Entry 2UWU (X-ray diffraction, 2.04 A resolution); this record covers chains H and L of the 3 polymer chains in the assembly.

== Chain H ==
Protein: Reaction center protein H chain
Source organism: Rhodobacter sphaeroides
Reference sequence: P0C0Y7 (RCEH_RHOSH); residue numbers follow UniProt; this construct covers 1-260
Amino-acid sequence (260 residues; row label = number of the first residue in the row):
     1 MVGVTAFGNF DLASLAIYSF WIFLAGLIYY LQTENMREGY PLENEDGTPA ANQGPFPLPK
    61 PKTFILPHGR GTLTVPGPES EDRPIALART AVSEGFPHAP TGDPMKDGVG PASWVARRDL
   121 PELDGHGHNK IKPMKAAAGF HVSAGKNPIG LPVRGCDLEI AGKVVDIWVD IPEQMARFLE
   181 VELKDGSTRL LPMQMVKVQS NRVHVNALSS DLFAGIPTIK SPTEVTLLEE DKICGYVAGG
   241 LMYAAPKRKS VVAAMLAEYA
Disordered / not traced: 1-10, 252-260

== Chain L ==
Protein: Reaction center protein L chain
Source organism: Rhodobacter sphaeroides
Reference sequence: P0C0Y8 (RCEL_RHOSH); numbering as in UniProt (aligned over 1-281)
Amino-acid sequence (281 residues; numbered 1 to 281; the number before each row is that of its first residue):
     1 ALLSFERKYR VPGGTLVGGN LFDFWVGPFY VGFFGVATFF FAALGIILIA WSAVLQGTWN
    61 PQLISVYPPA LEYGLGGAPL AKGGLWQIIT ICATGAFVSW ALREVEICRK LGIGYHIPFA
   121 FAFAILAYLT LVLFRPVMMG AWGYAFPYGI WTHLDWVSNT GYTYGNFHYN PAHMIAISFF
   181 FTNALALALH GALVLSAANP EKGKEMRTPD HEDTFFRDLV GYSIGTLGIH RLGLLLSLSA
   241 VFFSALCMII TGTIWFDQWV DWWQWWVKLP WWANIPGGIN G
Ion coordination: bacteriochlorophyll a Mg site 1 near H153 (its only coordinating residue here); bacteriochlorophyll a Mg site 2 near H173 (its only coordinating residue here); Fe ion: H190, H230 (shared with 3 residues of chain M)
Residues lining bound ligands:
  - bacteriochlorophyll a (BCL), molecule 1: I46, I49, Y128, L131, F146, I150, W151, H153, L154, W156, V157
  - bacteriochlorophyll a (BCL), molecule 2: F97, F121, A124, I125, A127, Y128, L131, W156, V157, S158, T160, G161, Y162, N166, F167, H168, H173, A176, I177, F180, F181, V241, S244, A245, C247, M248
  - bacteriochlorophyll a (BCL), molecule 3: V157, Y162, H168, F181
  - bacteriochlorophyll a (BCL), molecule 4: H168, H173, M174, I177, S178, F181, T182, L185
  - bacteriopheophytin a (BPH), molecule 1: T38, F41, A42, G45, I49, I89, C92, A93, A96, F97, W100, E104, I117, A120, F121, F123, A124, Y128, F146, Y148, G149, I150, H153, F180, S237, L238, V241
  - bacteriopheophytin a (BPH), molecule 2: F181, A184, L185, A188, L189, F216, L219, V220
  - heptane-1,2,3-triol (HTO), molecule 1: L44, I88, I91, C92
  - heptane-1,2,3-triol (HTO), molecule 2: Q87, T90, I91, T94, L133, W142
  - ubiquinone-10 (U10): V26, F29, Y30, V31, G35, T38, F39, W100, R103
  - ubiquinone-2 (UQ2): T182, L185, A186, L189, H190, L193, V194, E212, D213, F216, Y222, S223, I224, G225, T226, I229, L232

== Chain H / chain L interface ==
Contacting residue pairs - 74 pairs, chain H then chain L:
  G39(H) - L3(L)
  G39(H) - S4(L)  hydrogen bond (backbone-backbone)
  G39(H) - F5(L)
  Y40(H) - L3(L)  hydrophobic
  L42(H) - A1(L)
  L42(H) - L2(L)
  L42(H) - L3(L)  hydrophobic
  E43(H) - A1(L)  hydrogen bond (backbone-backbone)
  E43(H) - L2(L)  hydrogen bond (backbone-backbone)
  E43(H) - S4(L)
  E45(H) - R7(L)
  A50(H) - A1(L)
  K62(H) - N199(L)  hydrogen bond
  F64(H) - A198(L)
  F64(H) - M206(L)  hydrophobic
  I65(H) - G203(L)
  I65(H) - K204(L)
  I65(H) - E205(L)
  I65(H) - M206(L)  hydrogen bond (backbone-backbone)
  L66(H) - E205(L)
  L66(H) - M206(L)  hydrophobic
  P67(H) - E205(L)
  P67(H) - M206(L)
  H68(H) - E205(L)
  E79(H) - S4(L)  hydrogen bond
  E81(H) - S4(L)
  E81(H) - F5(L)
  E81(H) - K8(L)  salt bridge
  R83(H) - K8(L)
  I85(H) - K8(L)
  L87(H) - R7(L)
  L87(H) - K8(L)
  L87(H) - V11(L)  hydrophobic
  A88(H) - R7(L)
  R89(H) - R7(L)
  G95(H) - F24(L)
  G95(H) - W25(L)  hydrogen bond (backbone-backbone)
  F96(H) - F24(L)  hydrophobic
  P97(H) - R10(L)
  P97(H) - V11(L)
  P97(H) - P12(L)
  P97(H) - D23(L)
  P97(H) - W25(L)
  H98(H) - R7(L)
  H98(H) - R10(L)  hydrogen bond (backbone-backbone)
  H98(H) - V11(L)
  H98(H) - P12(L)
  V109(H) - K8(L)
  G110(H) - K8(L)  hydrogen bond (backbone-backbone)
  G110(H) - Y9(L)
  G110(H) - V11(L)
  P111(H) - V11(L)
  P111(H) - K110(L)
  P111(H) - L111(L)
  P111(H) - G112(L)
  S113(H) - K8(L)
  S113(H) - Y9(L)
  W114(H) - K8(L)
  V115(H) - Y9(L)
  D124(H) - D210(L)
  G125(H) - T208(L)
  G125(H) - D210(L)  hydrogen bond (backbone-side chain)
  K130(H) - P209(L)
  P172(H) - D210(L)
  E173(H) - P209(L)
  E173(H) - T226(L)  hydrogen bond
  M175(H) - L227(L)  hydrophobic
  A238(H) - G112(L)
  M242(H) - P12(L)
  M242(H) - G13(L)
  M242(H) - G14(L)
  M242(H) - R109(L)
  M242(H) - K110(L)
  Y243(H) - V11(L)
Also at the interface, not in a pair above, chain H (41 interface residues in all): E94, A99, P100
Also at the interface, not in a pair above, chain L (32 interface residues in all): D213

== Overview ==
41 residues of chain H face 32 of chain L across their interface; the contacts include 11 hydrogen bonds and 1
salt bridge. Polar pairs include E81(H)-K8(L), K62(H)-N199(L) and E79(H)-S4(L). Ligands of chain L: 4 copies
of bacteriochlorophyll a, bacteriopheophytin a, ubiquinone-2, heptane-1,2,3-triol and ubiquinone-10.
Here chain H is Reaction center protein H chain and chain L is Reaction center protein L chain, both from
Rhodobacter sphaeroides. Entry 2UWU (X-ray high resolution structure of the photosynthetic reaction center
from Rb. sphaeroides at pH 6.5 in ...) was determined by X-ray diffraction (same publication as 2J8C, 2J8D,
2UWS, 2UWT, 2UWV, 2UWW and 7 further entries).
